PDB entry 2M49 | solution NMR | chains B and D of the 4 polymer chains in the assembly

Chain B:
Molecule: Protein S100-B
Organism: Homo sapiens
UniProtKB: P04271 (S100B_HUMAN); residues 1-91 here correspond to UniProt positions 2-92 (UniProt number = residue number + 1)
Sequence (91 residues; numbered 1 to 91; the number before each row is that of its first residue):
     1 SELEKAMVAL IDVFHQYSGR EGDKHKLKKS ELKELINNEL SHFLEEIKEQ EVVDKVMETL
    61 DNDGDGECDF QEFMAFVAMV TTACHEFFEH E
Swiss-Prot annotation at these positions:
  - binding site (Zn(2+)): His15, His25, His85, His90
  - binding site (Ca(2+)): Ser18, Glu21, Asp23, Lys26, Glu31, Asp61, Asp63, Asp65, Glu67, Glu72
  - modified residue: Ser1 (Blocked amino end (Ser))

Chain D:
Molecule: Protein S100-B
Organism: Homo sapiens
UniProtKB: P04271 (S100B_HUMAN); residues 92-182 here correspond to UniProt positions 2-92 (UniProt number = residue number - 90)
Sequence (91 residues; numbered 92 to 182; the number before each row is that of its first residue):
    92 SELEKAMVAL IDVFHQYSGR EGDKHKLKKS ELKELINNEL SHFLEEIKEQ EVVDKVMETL
   152 DNDGDGECDF QEFMAFVAMV TTACHEFFEH E
Swiss-Prot annotation at these positions:
  - binding site (Zn(2+)): His106, His116, His176, His181
  - binding site (Ca(2+)): Ser109, Glu112, Asp114, Lys117, Glu122, Asp152, Asp154, Asp156, Glu158, Glu163
  - modified residue: Ser92 (Blocked amino end (Ser))

How chain B and chain D interact:
Contacting residue pairs - 41 pairs, chain B then chain D:
  Ser1(B) - Asn129(D)
  Ser1(B) - Glu130(D)
  Glu2(B) - Ala100(D)
  Glu2(B) - Val104(D)
  Glu2(B) - Glu130(D)
  Leu3(B) - Leu101(D)
  Leu3(B) - Val104(D)
  Leu3(B) - Glu130(D)
  Glu4(B) - Glu130(D)
  Glu4(B) - His133(D)
  Glu4(B) - Phe134(D)
  Met7(B) - Leu131(D)
  Met7(B) - Phe134(D)
  Met7(B) - Thr172(D)
  Val8(B) - Phe134(D)
  Ala9(B) - Glu93(D)
  Leu10(B) - Leu94(D)
  Val13(B) - Glu93(D)
  Val13(B) - Leu94(D)
  Asn38(B) - Ser92(D)
  Glu39(B) - Ser92(D)
  Glu39(B) - Glu93(D)
  Glu39(B) - Leu94(D)
  Glu39(B) - Glu95(D)
  Leu40(B) - Met98(D)
  His42(B) - Glu95(D)
  Phe43(B) - Glu95(D)
  Phe43(B) - Met98(D)
  Phe43(B) - Val99(D)
  Phe70(B) - Ala169(D)
  Phe70(B) - Thr173(D)
  Gln71(B) - Ala169(D)
  Met74(B) - Met165(D)
  Met74(B) - Val168(D)
  Met74(B) - Ala169(D)
  Val77(B) - Met165(D)
  Ala78(B) - Phe161(D)
  Ala78(B) - Gln162(D)
  Ala78(B) - Met165(D)
  Thr81(B) - Met98(D)
  Thr82(B) - Phe161(D)
Interface residues without a listed pair, chain B (24 interface residues in all): Ile11, Leu35, Ala75
Interface residues without a listed pair, chain D (24 interface residues in all): Ile102, Leu126, Ala166

Summary:
Chain B and chain D each contribute 24 residues to their interface. UniProt lists 4 Zn2+-binding residues and
10 Ca2+-binding residues on chain B; 4 Zn2+-binding residues and 10 Ca2+-binding residues on chain D.
Both chains are Protein S100-B (Homo sapiens). Entry 2M49 (Structural Insights into Human S100B and Basic
Fibroblast Growth Factor (FGF2) Interaction) was determined by solution NMR.
